7JWB - chains B and C of the 4 polymer chains in the assembly; structure by electron microscopy, 6.00 A resolution (low resolution: residue-level contacts below are approximate; hydrogen-bond / salt-bridge calls are withheld).

[Chain B (and C)]
Molecule: Spike glycoprotein
Source organism: Severe acute respiratory syndrome coronavirus 2
Notes: engineered mutation(s): R682G,R683S,R685S,R986P,V987P; chain C of this document is another copy of the same molecule, construct and numbering; everything in this record applies to it too
UniProtKB: P0DTC2 (SPIKE_SARS2); numbering as in UniProt (aligned over 1-1208)
Chain sequence (1208 residues; numbered 1 to 1208; the number before each row is that of its first residue):
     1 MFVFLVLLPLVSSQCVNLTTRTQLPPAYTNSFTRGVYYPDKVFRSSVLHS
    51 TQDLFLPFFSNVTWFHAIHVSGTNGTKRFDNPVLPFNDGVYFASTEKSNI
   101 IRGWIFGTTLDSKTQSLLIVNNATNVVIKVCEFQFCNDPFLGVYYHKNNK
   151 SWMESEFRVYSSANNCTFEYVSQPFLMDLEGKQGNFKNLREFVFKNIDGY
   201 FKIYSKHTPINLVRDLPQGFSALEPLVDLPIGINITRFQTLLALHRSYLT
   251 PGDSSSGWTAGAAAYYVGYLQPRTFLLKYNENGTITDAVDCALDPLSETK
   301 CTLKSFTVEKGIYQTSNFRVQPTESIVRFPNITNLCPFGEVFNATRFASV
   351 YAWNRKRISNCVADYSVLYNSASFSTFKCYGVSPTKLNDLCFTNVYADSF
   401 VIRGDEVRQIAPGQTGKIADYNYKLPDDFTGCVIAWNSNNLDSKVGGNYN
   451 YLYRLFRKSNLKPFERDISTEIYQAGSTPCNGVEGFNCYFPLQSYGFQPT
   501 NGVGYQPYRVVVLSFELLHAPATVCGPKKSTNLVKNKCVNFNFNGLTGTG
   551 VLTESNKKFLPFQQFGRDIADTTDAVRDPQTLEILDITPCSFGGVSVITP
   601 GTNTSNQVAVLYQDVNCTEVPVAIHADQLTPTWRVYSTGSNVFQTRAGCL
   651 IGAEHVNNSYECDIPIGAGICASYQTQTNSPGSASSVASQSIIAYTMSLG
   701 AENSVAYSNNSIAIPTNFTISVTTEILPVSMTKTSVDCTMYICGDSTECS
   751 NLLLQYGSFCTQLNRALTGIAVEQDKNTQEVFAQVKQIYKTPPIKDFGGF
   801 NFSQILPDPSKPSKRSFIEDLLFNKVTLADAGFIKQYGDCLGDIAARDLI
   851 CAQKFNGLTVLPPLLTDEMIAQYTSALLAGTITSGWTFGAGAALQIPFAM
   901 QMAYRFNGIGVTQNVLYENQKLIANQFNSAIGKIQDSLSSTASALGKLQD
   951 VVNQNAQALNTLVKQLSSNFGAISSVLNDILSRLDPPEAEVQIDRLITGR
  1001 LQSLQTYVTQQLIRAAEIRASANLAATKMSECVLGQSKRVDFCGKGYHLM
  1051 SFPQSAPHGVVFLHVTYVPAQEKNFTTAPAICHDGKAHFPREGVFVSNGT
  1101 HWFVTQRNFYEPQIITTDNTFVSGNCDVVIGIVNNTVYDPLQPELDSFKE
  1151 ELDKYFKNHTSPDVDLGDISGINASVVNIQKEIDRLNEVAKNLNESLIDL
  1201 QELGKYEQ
Disordered / not traced: 1-26, 67-80, 141-163, 173-185, 197-199, 212-214, 243-262, 621-640, 677-688, 812, 828-853, 1148-1208 (chain C: 1-26, 67-80, 141-163, 173-185, 197-199, 212-214, 243-262, 455-461, 467-490, 516-521, 621-640, 677-688, 812, 828-853, 1145-1208)
Differences from the reference sequence: conflict Gly-682 (Arg in P0DTC2), Ser-683 (Arg in P0DTC2), Ser-685 (Arg in P0DTC2), Pro-986 (Lys in P0DTC2), Pro-987 (Val in P0DTC2)
Disulfide bonds: Cys-131/Cys-166, Cys-291/Cys-301, Cys-336/Cys-361, Cys-379/Cys-432, Cys-391/Cys-525, Cys-480/Cys-488, Cys-538/Cys-590, Cys-617/Cys-649, Cys-738/Cys-760, Cys-743/Cys-749, Cys-1032/Cys-1043, Cys-1082/Cys-1126
Curated features (UniProtKB/Swiss-Prot):
  - region: Asn-280 to Cys-301 (Putative superantigen), Arg-403 to Asp-405 (Integrin-binding motif), Asn-448 to Phe-456 (Immunodominant HLA epitope recognized by the CD8+), Pro-681, Ala-684 (Putative superantigen), Ser-816 to Tyr-837 (Fusion peptide 1), Lys-835 to Phe-855 (Fusion peptide 2), Asp-1163 to Glu-1202 (Heptad repeat 2)
  - site: Arg-815, Ser-816 (Cleavage)
  - glycosylation: Asn-17 (N-linked (GlcNAc...) (complex) asparagine), Asn-61 (N-linked (GlcNAc...) (hybrid) asparagine), Asn-74 (N-linked (GlcNAc...) (complex) asparagine), Asn-122 (N-linked (GlcNAc...) (hybrid) asparagine), Asn-149 (N-linked (GlcNAc...) (complex) asparagine), Asn-165 (N-linked (GlcNAc...) (complex) asparagine), Asn-234 (N-linked (GlcNAc...) (high mannose) asparagine), Asn-282 (N-linked (GlcNAc...) (complex) asparagine), Thr-323 (O-linked (GalNAc) threonine), Ser-325 (O-linked (HexNAc...) serine), Asn-331 (N-linked (GlcNAc...) (complex) asparagine), Asn-343 (N-linked (GlcNAc...) (complex) asparagine), Asn-603 (N-linked (GlcNAc...) (hybrid) asparagine), Asn-616 (N-linked (GlcNAc...) (complex) asparagine), Asn-657 (N-linked (GlcNAc...) (complex) asparagine), Thr-676 (O-linked (GlcNAc...) threonine), Thr-678 (O-linked (GlcNAc...) threonine), Asn-709 (N-linked (GlcNAc...) (high mannose) asparagine), Asn-717 (N-linked (GlcNAc...) (hybrid) asparagine), Asn-801 (N-linked (GlcNAc...) (hybrid) asparagine) and 6 more in UniProt
  - natural variant: Leu-5 (L5F: In strain: Iota/B.1.526), Ser-13 (S13I: In strain: Epsilon/B.1.427/B.1.429), Leu-18 (L18F: In strain: Beta/B.1.351, Gamma/P.1 and 1 more), Thr-19 (T19I: In strain: Omicron/BQ.1.1, Omicron/XBB.1.5 and 1 more; T19R: In strain: Delta/B.1.617.2, Omicron/BA.2 and 4 more), Thr-20 (T20N: In strain: Gamma/P.1), Leu-24 to Ala-27 (sequence variant, change not given here; In strain: Omicron/BA.2, Omicron/BA.2.12.1 and 6 more), Pro-26 (P26S: In strain: Gamma/P.1), Gln-52 (Q52H: In strain: Omicron/EG.5.1), Ala-67 (A67V: In strain: Eta/B.1.525, Omicron/BA.1), His-69 to Val-70 (deletion: In strain: Alpha/B.1.1.7, Eta/B.1.525 and 5 more), Gly-75 (G75V: In strain: Lambda/C.37), Thr-76 (T76I: In strain: Lambda/C.37), 82 further natural variant entries in UniProt
  - mutagenesis: His-69 to Val-70 (Increased incorporation of cleaved spike into virions), Asn-121 (N121Q: Partial loss of biliverdin affinity), Arg-190 (R190K: Partial loss of biliverdin affinity), Asn-234 (N234Q: Increased resistance to neutralizing antibodies), Asn-331 (N331Q: Reduced viral infectivity), Asn-343 (N343Q: Reduced viral infectivity), Leu-452 (L452R: Increased resistance to neutralizing antibodies. Decreases HLA binding to NF9 epitope. Increased binding affinity to human ACE2), Tyr-453 (Y453F: Decreased HLA binding to NF9 epitope. Increased binding affinity to human ACE2), Ala-475 (A475V: Increased resistance to neutralizing antibodies), Val-483 (V483A: Increased resistance to neutralizing antibodies), Glu-484 (E484D: Increased replication in human TMEM106B overexpressing cells), Phe-490 (F490L: Increased resistance to neutralizing antibodies and human covalescent sera neutralization), 12 further mutagenesis entries in UniProt

[How chain B and chain C interact]
Contacting residue pairs (154):
  Asn-317(B) with Asp-737(C)
  Arg-319(B) with Met-740(C); Asp-745(C)
  Arg-357(B) with Glu-169(C)
  Asn-360(B) with Tyr-170(C)
  His-519(B) with Pro-230(C); Ile-231(C); Gly-232(C)
  Ala-520(B) with Pro-230(C)
  Pro-521(B) with Pro-230(C)
  Lys-557(B) with Phe-43(C)
  Lys-558(B) with Phe-43(C); Asn-282(C)
  Phe-559(B) with Phe-43(C)
  Leu-560(B) with Tyr-38(C); Asn-282(C); Gly-283(C); Thr-284(C)
  Phe-562(B) with Tyr-38(C); Asp-40(C); Lys-41(C); Glu-224(C); Pro-225(C)
  Gln-563(B) with Lys-41(C); Val-42(C); Phe-43(C); Gly-283(C)
  Gln-564(B) with Lys-41(C)
  Phe-565(B) with Lys-41(C); Val-42(C); Phe-43(C)
  Gly-566(B) with Phe-43(C)
  Arg-567(B) with Val-42(C); Phe-43(C)
  Asp-571(B) with Arg-44(C); His-49(C)
  Pro-589(B) with Phe-855(C)
  Phe-592(B) with Met-740(C); Lys-854(C); Phe-855(C); Gly-857(C); Thr-859(C)
  Gln-613(B) with Leu-861(C)
  Asp-614(B) with Thr-859(C); Leu-861(C)
  Ala-647(B) with Pro-862(C)
  Pro-665(B) with Leu-864(C)
  Gly-667(B) with Pro-863(C); Leu-864(C)
  Ala-668(B) with Pro-862(C); Pro-863(C); Leu-864(C); Thr-866(C)
  Gly-669(B) with Leu-864(C); Thr-866(C); Met-869(C)
  Ile-670(B) with Leu-864(C)
  Cys-671(B) with Leu-864(C)
  Met-697(B) with Leu-864(C); Met-869(C)
  Leu-699(B) with Met-869(C); Gln-872(C); Tyr-873(C)
  Ala-701(B) with Gln-787(C); Ile-788(C)
  Glu-702(B) with Gln-787(C); Ile-788(C); Lys-790(C)
  Asn-703(B) with Gln-787(C); Ile-788(C); Tyr-789(C); Lys-790(C)
  Val-705(B) with Tyr-789(C); Thr-883(C); Ala-893(C); Gln-895(C)
  Ala-706(B) with Gln-895(C)
  Tyr-707(B) with Ile-794(C); Asp-796(C); Phe-797(C); Thr-883(C); Ile-896(C); Pro-897(C); Phe-898(C)
  Ser-708(B) with Pro-897(C)
  Asn-709(B) with Asp-796(C); Pro-897(C)
  Asn-710(B) with Pro-897(C)
  Ser-711(B) with Gln-895(C); Ile-896(C); Pro-897(C)
  Ile-712(B) with Gln-895(C); Ile-896(C)
  Ala-713(B) with Leu-894(C); Gln-895(C)
  Pro-715(B) with Leu-894(C)
  Gln-957(B) with Arg-765(C)
  Thr-961(B) with Ser-758(C); Gln-762(C)
  Gln-965(B) with Tyr-756(C); Gly-757(C); Ser-758(C); Phe-759(C)
  Ser-968(B) with Gln-755(C); Tyr-756(C); Gly-757(C)
  Asn-969(B) with Gln-755(C)
  Phe-970(B) with Gln-755(C); Tyr-756(C); Phe-759(C)
  Gly-971(B) with Gln-755(C)
  Gly-999(B) with Phe-759(C)
  Gln-1002(B) with Phe-759(C)
  Ser-1003(B) with Phe-759(C)
  Thr-1006(B) with Phe-759(C)
  Ile-1013(B) with Leu-1012(C)
  Glu-1017(B) with Arg-1019(C)
  Arg-1039(B) with Glu-1031(C); Arg-1039(C)
  Val-1040(B) with Ser-1030(C); Glu-1031(C); Leu-1034(C)
  Asp-1041(B) with Ser-1030(C)
  Lys-1045(B) with Gln-784(C); Ala-890(C)
  Gly-1046(B) with Ala-890(C)
  Tyr-1047(B) with Ala-890(C)
  Glu-1072(B) with Ala-892(C); Leu-894(C)
  Asn-1074(B) with Gln-895(C)
  Thr-1077(B) with Pro-897(C); Met-900(C)
  Ala-1078(B) with Met-900(C)
  Pro-1079(B) with Gln-913(C); Tyr-917(C)
  Phe-1089(B) with Gln-913(C); Asn-914(C); Tyr-917(C)
  Pro-1090(B) with Gln-913(C)
  Val-1094(B) with Met-900(C); Tyr-904(C)
  Arg-1107(B) with Tyr-904(C); Asn-907(C)
  Phe-1121(B) with Gln-913(C)
  Ser-1123(B) with Asn-914(C); Glu-918(C)
  Val-1128(B) with Tyr-917(C); Glu-918(C); Gln-920(C)
  Val-1129(B) with Gln-920(C)
  Ile-1130(B) with Gln-920(C)
  Leu-1141(B) with Leu-1141(C); Glu-1144(C)
  Leu-1145(B) with Glu-1144(C)
Other interface residues (no listed pair), chain B (83 interface residues in all): Arg-646, Ile-666, Thr-1009, Gly-1124
Other interface residues (no listed pair), chain C (85 interface residues in all): Leu-229, Pro-792, Asn-856, Val-860, Leu-865, Ser-884, Thr-887, Gln-901, Lys-921, Thr-1009, Ala-1016, Thr-1027, Gly-1035

[Summary]
The interface between chain B and chain C involves 83 residues on one side and 85 on the other. UniProt lists
24 mutagenesis sites on chain B.
Chain B and chain C are both Spike glycoprotein (Severe acute respiratory syndrome coronavirus 2); the
structure, SARS CoV2 Spike ectodomain with engineered trimerized VH binder, was determined by electron
microscopy.
